4I2L - chains C and D; structure by X-ray diffraction, 1.43 A resolution.

[Chain C]
Molecule: GP41
Notes: fragment: N-peptide T23
UniProtKB: P04580 (ENV_HV1Z6); residues 550-590 here correspond to UniProt positions 549-589 (UniProt number = residue number - 1)
Amino-acid sequence (42 residues; row label = number of the first residue in the row):
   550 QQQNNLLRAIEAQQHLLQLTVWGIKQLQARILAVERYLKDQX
Construct notes: amidation (591)
Modified positions: NH2 (amino group) at position 591

[Chain D]
Molecule: inhibitor MTSFT
Amino-acid sequence (38 residues; row label = number of the first residue in the row):
   625 XMTWETWEREIENYTKQIYKILEESQEQQDRNEKDLLE
Disordered / not traced: 662
Modified positions: ACE (acetyl group) at position 625

[Chain C / chain D interface]
Residue-residue contacts (19):
  Gln550(C) with Gln653(D)
  Asn553(C) with Gln650(D), hydrogen bond
  Leu556(C) with Leu646(D); Ser649(D); Gln650(D)
  Arg557(C) with Gln650(D)
  Glu560(C) with Leu646(D)
  Gln563(C) with Thr639(D); Ile642(D); Tyr643(D)
  His564(C) with Tyr643(D)
  Gln567(C) with Thr639(D), hydrogen bond; Tyr643(D), hydrogen bond
  Val570(C) with Ile635(D), hydrophobic
  Ile573(C) with Trp628(D), hydrophobic; Trp631(D), hydrophobic
  Lys574(C) with Trp631(D); Glu632(D), salt bridge
  Gln577(C) with Trp628(D)
Also at the interface, not in a pair above, chain C (14 interface residues in all): Gln552, Ile559

[Summary]
The interface between chain C and chain D involves 14 residues on one side and 11 on the other, with 3
hydrogen bonds and 1 salt bridge. Among the polar pairs are Lys574(C)-Glu632(D), Asn553(C)-Gln650(D) and
Gln567(C)-Thr639(D).
Here chain C is GP41 and chain D is inhibitor MTSFT. Entry 4I2L (New HIV entry inhibitor MTSFT/T23 complex)
was determined by X-ray diffraction.
